PDB entry 8TYW | electron microscopy, 3.43 A resolution | chains B and G of the 5 polymer chains in the assembly

Chain B:
Protein: Guanine nucleotide-binding protein G(I)/G(S)/G(T) subunit beta-1
Organism: Homo sapiens
UniProtKB: P62873 (GBB1_HUMAN); residues 2-340 here = UniProt positions 2-340
Sequence (350 residues; row label = number of the first residue in the row; numbers below 1 keep their minus sign (Met-9 is residue -9)):
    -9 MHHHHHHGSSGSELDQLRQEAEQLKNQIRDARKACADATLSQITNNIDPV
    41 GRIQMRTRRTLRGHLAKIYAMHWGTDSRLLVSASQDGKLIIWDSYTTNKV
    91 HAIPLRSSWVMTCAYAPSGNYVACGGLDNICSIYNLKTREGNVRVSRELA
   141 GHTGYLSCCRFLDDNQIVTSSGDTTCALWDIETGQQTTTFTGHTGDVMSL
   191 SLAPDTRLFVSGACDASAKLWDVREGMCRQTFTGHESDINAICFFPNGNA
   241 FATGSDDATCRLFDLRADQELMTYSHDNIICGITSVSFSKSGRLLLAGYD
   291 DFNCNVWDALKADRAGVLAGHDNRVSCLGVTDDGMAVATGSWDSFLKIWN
Unresolved in the structure: -9 to 1
Construct notes: expression tag (-9 to 1)
UniProt features mapped onto this chain:
  - modified residue: Ser2 (N-acetylserine), His266 (Phosphohistidine)

Chain G:
Protein: Guanine nucleotide-binding protein G(I)/G(S)/G(O) subunit gamma-2
Organism: Homo sapiens
UniProtKB: P59768 (GBG2_HUMAN); residue numbers follow UniProt; this construct covers 1-71
Sequence (71 residues; row label = number of the first residue in the row):
     1 MASNNTASIAQARKLVEQLKMEANIDRIKVSKAAADLMAYCEAHAKEDPL
    51 LTPVPASENPFREKKFFCAIL
Unresolved in the structure: 1-4, 63-71
UniProt features mapped onto this chain:
  - modified residue: Ala2 (N-acetylalanine), Cys68 (Cysteine methyl ester)
  - lipidation: Cys68 (S-geranylgeranyl cysteine)

How chain B and chain G interact:
Contacting residue pairs (69; chain B residue first):
  Leu4(B) with Ser8(G); Ile9(G), hydrophobic
  Leu7(B) with Ala12(G), hydrophobic; Val16(G)
  Glu10(B) with Val16(G); Lys20(G), salt bridge
  Ala11(B) with Leu15(G), hydrophobic; Val16(G), hydrophobic
  Leu14(B) with Leu19(G)
  Ile18(B) with Leu19(G), hydrophobic; Glu22(G); Ala23(G), hydrophobic; Arg27(G)
  Cys25(B) with Lys29(G); Val30(G)
  Asp27(B) with Lys29(G); Ser31(G)
  Ala28(B) with Val30(G)
  Leu30(B) with Ala34(G), hydrophobic
  Ile37(B) with Met38(G), hydrophobic
  Val40(B) with Leu51(G), hydrophobic
  Met45(B) with Leu50(G), hydrophobic
  Arg48(B) with Asn59(G); Phe61(G), hydrogen bond (side chain-backbone)
  Arg49(B) with Phe61(G); Arg62(G)
  Ser84(B) with Phe61(G)
  Tyr85(B) with Pro60(G); Phe61(G), hydrophobic
  Cys218(B) with Gln18(G)
  Gln220(B) with Ile25(G)
  Thr221(B) with Glu22(G)
  Phe235(B) with Leu37(G), hydrophobic
  Pro236(B) with Tyr40(G)
  Asn237(B) with Leu37(G); Tyr40(G)
  Asp254(B) with Ala33(G)
  Arg256(B) with Arg27(G); Ile28(G), hydrogen bond (backbone-backbone); Asp36(G), salt bridge
  Ala257(B) with Arg27(G); Ile28(G); Val30(G), hydrophobic
  Asp258(B) with Arg27(G), salt bridge
  Gln259(B) with Val30(G)
  Leu261(B) with Val30(G), hydrophobic; Leu37(G), hydrophobic
  Ser279(B) with Asp48(G), hydrogen bond; Leu50(G)
  Lys280(B) with Asp48(G), hydrogen bond (backbone-side chain)
  Ser281(B) with Tyr40(G); Cys41(G); His44(G); Asp48(G), hydrogen bond (backbone-side chain)
  Gly282(B) with Cys41(G)
  Arg283(B) with Cys41(G); Leu51(G)
  Leu300(B) with Met38(G), hydrophobic
  Asp323(B) with Pro49(G)
  Gly324(B) with Pro49(G); Leu50(G)
  Met325(B) with Pro49(G), hydrophobic; Pro60(G), hydrophobic; Phe61(G)
  Ala326(B) with Phe61(G), hydrophobic
  Val327(B) with Leu50(G), hydrophobic
  Ile338(B) with Phe61(G), hydrophobic
  Asn340(B) with Asn59(G), hydrogen bond; Phe61(G)
Interface residues without a listed pair, chain B (52 interface residues in all): Ala21, Ala26, Ile33, Thr34, Ile43, Trp63, Arg219, Ala240, Leu252, Leu284
Interface residues without a listed pair, chain G (36 interface residues in all): Arg13, Glu42, Ala45, Glu47

Summary:
52 residues of chain B face 36 of chain G across their interface; the contacts include 6 hydrogen bonds and 3
salt bridges. Polar contacts include Glu10(B)-Lys20(G), Arg256(B)-Asp36(G) and Asp258(B)-Arg27(G).
Here chain B is Guanine nucleotide-binding protein G(I)/G(S)/G(T) subunit beta-1 and chain G is Guanine
nucleotide-binding protein G(I)/G(S)/G(O) subunit gamma-2, both from Homo sapiens. Entry 8TYW (cryo-EM
structure of GPR6-Gs-Nb35 complex) was determined by electron microscopy.
